5EWE - chains A and P of the 3 polymer chains in the assembly; structure by X-ray diffraction, 1.66 A resolution.

# Chain A
Name: DNA polymerase eta
From: Homo sapiens
Notes: EC 2.7.7.7
UniProtKB: Q9Y253 (POLH_HUMAN); numbering as in UniProt (aligned over 1-432)
Amino-acid sequence (435 residues; each row starts with the number of its first residue; numbers below 1 keep their minus sign (Gly-2 is residue -2)):
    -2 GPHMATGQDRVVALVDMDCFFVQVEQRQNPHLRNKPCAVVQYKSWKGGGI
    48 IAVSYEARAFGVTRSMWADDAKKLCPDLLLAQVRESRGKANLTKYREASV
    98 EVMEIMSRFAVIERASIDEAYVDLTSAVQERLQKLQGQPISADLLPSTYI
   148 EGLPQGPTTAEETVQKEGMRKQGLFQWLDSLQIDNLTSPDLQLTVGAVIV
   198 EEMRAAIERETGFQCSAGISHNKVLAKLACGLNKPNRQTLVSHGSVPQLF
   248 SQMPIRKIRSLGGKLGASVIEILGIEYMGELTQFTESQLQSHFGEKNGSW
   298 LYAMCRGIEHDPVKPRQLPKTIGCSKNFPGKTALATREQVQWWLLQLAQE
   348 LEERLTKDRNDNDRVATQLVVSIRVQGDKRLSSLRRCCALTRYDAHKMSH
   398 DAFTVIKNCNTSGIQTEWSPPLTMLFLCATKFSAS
Disordered / not traced: 153-160
Construct notes: expression tag (-2 to 0)
Bound ions: Ca2+ site 1: Asp13, Met14, Asp115 (together with CTP); Ca2+ site 2: Asp13, Asp115, Glu116 (together with CTP) (shared with DT8(P) of chain P)
Small-molecule neighbours: CTP (cytidine-5'-triphosphate): Asp13, Met14, Asp15, Cys16, Phe17, Phe18, Ile48, Ala49, Tyr52, Arg55, Arg61, Ile114, Asp115, Lys231
UniProt features mapped onto this chain:
  - binding site (Mg(2+)): Asp13, Met14, Asp115, Glu116
  - binding site (Mn(2+)): Asp13, Met14, Asp115, Glu116
  - binding site (a 2'-deoxyribonucleoside 5'-triphosphate): Arg61
  - natural variant: Val37 (deletion: In XPV), Leu75 (deletion: In XPV), Arg93 (R93P: In XPV), Arg111 (R111H: In XPV), Thr122 (T122P: In XPV), Gly153 (G153D: In a breast cancer sample), Thr191 (T191P: In XPV), Gly263 (G263V: In XPV), Val266 (V266D: In XPV), Gly295 (G295R: In XPV), Arg361 (R361S: In XPV)
  - mutagenesis: Tyr52 (Y52A/F: Reduces DNA polymerase activity; Y52E: Reduces DNA polymerase activity. Increases fidelity of replication and reduces translesion bypass), Arg61 (R61A: Reduces enzymatic activity by two-thirds), Ser62 (S62G: Increased DNA polymerase activity and translesion bypass compared to wild-type), Ala68 (A68S/V: Severe reduction in thymine dimer translesion bypass), Asn324 to Pro326 (Reduces binding to chromatin and to monoubiquitinated PCNA. Abolishes binding to monoubiquitinated PCNA; when associated with 705-E--H-713 Del)
From the paper describing this entry:
  - binding site for CTP: Phe18
  - specificity-determining residues: Phe18, Tyr92
  - contacts within the chain: Phe18-Tyr92 (pi stacking)

# Chain P
Molecule: 8-nt DNA strand
Sequence (8 nucleotides; each row starts with the number of its first residue):
     1 AGCGTCAT
Bound ions: Ca2+: DT8 (together with CTP) (shared with Asp13(A), Asp115(A), Glu116(A) of chain A)

# Interface between chain A and chain P
Pairs across the interface - 24 pairs, chain A then chain P:
  Ser113(A) - DT8(P)  hydrogen bond to the phosphate
  Asp115(A) - DT8(P)  phosphate contact
  Glu116(A) - DT8(P)  sugar contact
  Lys224(A) - DT8(P)  salt bridge to the phosphate
  Ile255(A) - DA7(P)  phosphate contact
  Arg256(A) - DA7(P)  phosphate contact
  Arg256(A) - DT8(P)  phosphate contact
  Ser257(A) - DC6(P)  phosphate contact
  Ser257(A) - DA7(P)  hydrogen bond to the phosphate
  Leu258(A) - DA7(P)  hydrogen bond to the phosphate
  Gly259(A) - DA7(P)  hydrogen bond to the phosphate
  Gly260(A) - DC6(P)  phosphate contact
  Gly260(A) - DA7(P)  phosphate contact
  Lys261(A) - DT5(P)  salt bridge to the phosphate
  Lys261(A) - DC6(P)  hydrogen bond to the phosphate
  Leu262(A) - DC6(P)  hydrogen bond to the phosphate
  Arg377(A) - DG4(P)  salt bridge to the phosphate
  Leu381(A) - DC3(P)  phosphate contact
  Arg382(A) - DG2(P)  sugar contact
  Arg382(A) - DC3(P)  hydrogen bond to the phosphate
  Arg382(A) - DG4(P)  hydrogen bond to the base
  Arg383(A) - DG2(P)  salt bridge to the phosphate
  Arg383(A) - DC3(P)  salt bridge to the phosphate
  Cys384(A) - DG2(P)  phosphate contact
Other interface residues (no listed pair), chain A (19 interface residues in all): Ser379, Ser380
Other interface residues (no listed pair), chain P (8 interface residues in all): DA1

# Overview
The interface between chain A and chain P involves 19 residues on one side and 8 on the other; the contacts
include 8 hydrogen bonds and 5 salt bridges. Among the polar pairs are Arg382(A)-DG4(P), Ser113(A)-DT8(P) and
Ser257(A)-DA7(P). The paper reports a binding site for CTP at Phe18(A); specificity determinants Phe18(A) and
Tyr92(A).
Here chain A is DNA polymerase eta (Homo sapiens) and chain P is an 8-nt DNA strand. Entry 5EWE (Ternary
complex of human DNA polymerase eta inserting rCTP opposite template G) was determined by X-ray diffraction
together with 5EWF and 5EWG from the same study.
